6J2A - chains A and C of the 3 polymer chains in the assembly; structure by X-ray diffraction, 1.40 A resolution.

== Chain A ==
Name: HLA-A*3003
Organism: Homo sapiens
Amino-acid sequence (274 residues; each row starts with the number of its first residue):
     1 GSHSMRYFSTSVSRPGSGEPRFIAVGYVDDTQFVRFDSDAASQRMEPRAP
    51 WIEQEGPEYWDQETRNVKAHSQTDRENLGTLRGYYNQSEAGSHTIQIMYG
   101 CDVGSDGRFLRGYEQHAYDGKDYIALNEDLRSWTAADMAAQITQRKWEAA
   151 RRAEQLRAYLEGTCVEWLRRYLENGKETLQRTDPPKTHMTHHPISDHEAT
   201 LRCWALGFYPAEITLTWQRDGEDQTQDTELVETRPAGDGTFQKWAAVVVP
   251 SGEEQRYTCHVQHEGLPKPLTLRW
Disulfide bonds: Cys101-Cys164, Cys203-Cys259
What the authors report for this chain:
  - contacts within the chain: Glu114-His116 (salt bridge), Glu114-Arg152 (salt bridge)
  - specificity-determining residues: Asn77

== Chain C ==
Name: NP44
Amino-acid sequence (9 residues; row label = number of the first residue in the row):
     1 CTELKLSDY

== Chain A / chain C interface ==
Pairs across the interface (43):
  Met5(A) - Cys1(C)
  Tyr7(A) - Cys1(C)  hydrogen bond (side chain-backbone)
  Tyr7(A) - Thr2(C)
  Met45(A) - Thr2(C)
  Gln62(A) - Leu4(C)
  Glu63(A) - Cys1(C)
  Glu63(A) - Thr2(C)  hydrogen bond (side chain-backbone)
  Asn66(A) - Thr2(C)  hydrogen bond
  Asn66(A) - Glu3(C)
  Asn66(A) - Leu4(C)
  His70(A) - Leu6(C)
  Thr73(A) - Ser7(C)
  Thr73(A) - Asp8(C)
  Glu76(A) - Asp8(C)
  Asn77(A) - Ser7(C)  hydrogen bond (side chain-backbone)
  Asn77(A) - Asp8(C)
  Asn77(A) - Tyr9(C)  hydrogen bond (side chain-backbone)
  Thr80(A) - Tyr9(C)
  Leu81(A) - Tyr9(C)  hydrophobic
  Tyr84(A) - Tyr9(C)  hydrogen bond (side chain-backbone)
  Ile95(A) - Tyr9(C)
  Ile97(A) - Tyr9(C)
  Tyr99(A) - Thr2(C)
  Tyr99(A) - Glu3(C)  hydrogen bond (side chain-backbone)
  Glu114(A) - Glu3(C)
  Glu114(A) - Leu6(C)
  His116(A) - Tyr9(C)  hydrogen bond
  Tyr123(A) - Tyr9(C)  hydrophobic
  Thr143(A) - Tyr9(C)  hydrogen bond (side chain-backbone)
  Lys146(A) - Tyr9(C)  hydrogen bond (side chain-backbone)
  Trp147(A) - Ser7(C)  hydrogen bond
  Trp147(A) - Asp8(C)  hydrogen bond (side chain-backbone)
  Trp147(A) - Tyr9(C)  hydrophobic
  Arg152(A) - Glu3(C)  salt bridge
  Arg152(A) - Leu6(C)
  Arg152(A) - Ser7(C)
  Leu156(A) - Glu3(C)
  Tyr159(A) - Cys1(C)  hydrogen bond (side chain-backbone)
  Tyr159(A) - Thr2(C)
  Tyr159(A) - Glu3(C)
  Thr163(A) - Cys1(C)
  Trp167(A) - Cys1(C)
  Tyr171(A) - Cys1(C)  hydrogen bond (side chain-backbone)
Interface residues without a listed pair, chain A (29 interface residues in all): Tyr59
Interface residues without a listed pair, chain C (9 interface residues in all): Lys5
The authors on this interface:
  - residue pairs: Asp74(A)-Tyr9(C) (water-mediated contact), Asn77(A)-Tyr9(C) (water-mediated contact), His116(A)-Tyr9(C) (hydrogen bond), Arg152(A)-Glu3(C) (salt bridge)

== Summary ==
29 residues of chain A and 9 residues of chain C are in contact, with 14 hydrogen bonds and 1 salt bridge.
Polar pairs include Arg152(A)-Glu3(C), Tyr7(A)-Cys1(C) and Glu63(A)-Thr2(C). The authors report water-mediated
contacts between Asp74(A) and Tyr9(C) and Asn77(A) and Tyr9(C); a hydrogen bond between His116(A) and Tyr9(C);
a salt bridge between Arg152(A) and Glu3(C). The paper reports the specificity determinant Asn77(A); contacts
within the chain involving Glu114(A), His116(A) and Arg152(A).
Chain A is HLA-A*3003 (Homo sapiens) and chain C is NP44; the structure, The structure of HLA-A*3003/NP44, was
determined by X-ray diffraction (same publication as 6J1V, 6J1W and 6J29).
